PDB entry 7NSU | electron microscopy, 4.70 A resolution (low resolution: residue-level contacts below are approximate; hydrogen-bond / salt-bridge calls are withheld) | chains A and C of the 6 polymer chains in the assembly

[Chain A (and C)]
Name: Outer membrane protein F
Source organism: Escherichia coli (strain K12)
Notes: chain C of this document is another copy of the same molecule, construct and numbering; everything in this record applies to it too
UniProt: P02931 (OMPF_ECOLI); residues 1-340 here correspond to UniProt positions 23-362 (UniProt number = residue number + 22)
Chain sequence (340 residues; row label = number of the first residue in the row):
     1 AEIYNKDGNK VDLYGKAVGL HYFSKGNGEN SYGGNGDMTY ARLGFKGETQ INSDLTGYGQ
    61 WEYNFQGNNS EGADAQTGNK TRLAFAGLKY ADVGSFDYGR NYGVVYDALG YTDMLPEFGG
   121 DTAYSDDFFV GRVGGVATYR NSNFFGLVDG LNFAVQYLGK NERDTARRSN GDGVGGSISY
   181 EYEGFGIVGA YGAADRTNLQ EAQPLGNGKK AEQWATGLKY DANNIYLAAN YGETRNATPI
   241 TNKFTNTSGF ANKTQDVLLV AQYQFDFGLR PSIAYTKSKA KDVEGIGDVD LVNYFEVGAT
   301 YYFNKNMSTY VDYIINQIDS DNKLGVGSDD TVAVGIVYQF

[How chain A and chain C interact]
Residue-residue contacts (40):
  Y4(A) - A1(C)
  D7(A) - K305(C)
  D7(A) - N306(C)
  N9(A) - N306(C)
  N9(A) - Y338(C)
  K10(A) - Y338(C)
  V11(A) - F340(C)
  G47(A) - Y338(C)
  E48(A) - Y338(C)
  T49(A) - N304(C)
  T49(A) - Y338(C)
  I51(A) - F303(C)
  I51(A) - N304(C)
  G57(A) - Y338(C)
  Y58(A) - Y338(C)
  G59(A) - Y338(C)
  W61(A) - A41(C)
  Y63(A) - Q76(C)
  N79(A) - A75(C)
  N79(A) - Q76(C)
  K80(A) - E71(C)
  K80(A) - A75(C)
  K80(A) - Q76(C)
  T81(A) - Q66(C)
  L88(A) - M307(C)
  L88(A) - I336(C)
  Y98(A) - G19(C)
  Y98(A) - L20(C)
  Y98(A) - H21(C)
  Y98(A) - D37(C)
  R100(A) - E71(C)
  S125(A) - E71(C)
  D126(A) - S70(C)
  D126(A) - E71(C)
  R132(A) - E71(C)
  G135(A) - D37(C)
  R163(A) - N68(C)
  R163(A) - N69(C)
  R163(A) - S70(C)
  R168(A) - E71(C)
Other interface residues (no listed pair), chain A (33 interface residues in all): I3, F45, Q76, A84, F85, G99, G134
Other interface residues (no listed pair), chain C (32 interface residues in all): E2, I3, L13, K16, A17, T39, F65, G67, G72, N79, Q339

[Summary]
33 residues of chain A face 32 of chain C across their interface.
Both chains are Outer membrane protein F (Escherichia coli (strain K12)). Entry 7NSU (ColicinE9 intact
translocation complex) was determined by electron microscopy together with 7NST from the same study.
